2V13 - chain A; structure by X-ray diffraction, 2.80 A resolution.

Chain A:
Protein: Renin
Source organism: Homo sapiens
Notes: EC 3.4.23.15
Reference sequence: P00797 (RENI_HUMAN); residues 1-340 here correspond to UniProt positions 67-406 (UniProt number = residue number + 66)
Amino-acid sequence (340 residues; numbered 1 to 340; the number before each row is that of its first residue):
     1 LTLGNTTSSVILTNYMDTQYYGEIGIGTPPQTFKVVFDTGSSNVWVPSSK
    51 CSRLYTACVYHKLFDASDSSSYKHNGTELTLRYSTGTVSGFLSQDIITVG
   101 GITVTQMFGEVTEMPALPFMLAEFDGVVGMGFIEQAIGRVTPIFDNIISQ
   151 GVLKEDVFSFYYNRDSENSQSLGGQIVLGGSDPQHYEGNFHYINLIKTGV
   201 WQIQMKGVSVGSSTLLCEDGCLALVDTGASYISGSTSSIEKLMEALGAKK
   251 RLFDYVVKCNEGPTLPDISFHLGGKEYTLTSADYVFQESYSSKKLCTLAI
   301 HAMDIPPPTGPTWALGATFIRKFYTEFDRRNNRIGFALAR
Not modelled in the structure: 1-4, 166-171
UniProt features mapped onto this chain:
  - active site: Asp38, Asp226
  - glycosylation (N-linked (GlcNAc...) asparagine): Asn5, Asn75
Cystine bridges: Cys51-Cys58, Cys217-Cys221, Cys259-Cys296
Small-molecule neighbours: C40 (N-[(2R,4S,5S,7R)-4-amino-8-(butylamino)-5-hydroxy-2,7-dimethyl-8-oxooctyl]-2-(3-methoxypropoxy)benzamide): Thr18, Gln19, Tyr20, Val36, Asp38, Gly40, Ser41, Leu81, Arg82, Tyr83, Ser84, Thr85, Pro118, Phe119, Leu121, Ala122, Phe124, Val127, Ile137, Tyr162, Leu224, Asp226, Thr227, Gly228, Ala229, Ser230, Ile305, Thr309

In short:
Chain A binds compound C40. From UniProt: active-site residues Asp38 and Asp226.
Chain A is Renin (Homo sapiens); the structure, Crystal Structure of Renin with Inhibitor 7, was determined by
X-ray diffraction, deposited together with 2V16, 2V0Z, 2V10, 2V11 and 2V12.
